PDB entry 4OSK | X-ray diffraction, 2.40 A resolution | chains A and I of the 3 polymer chains in the assembly

# Chain A
Protein: Hax3
From: Xanthomonas campestris pv. armoraciae
UniProtKB: Q3ZD72 (Q3ZD72_XANCA); residues 231-720 here = UniProt positions 231-720
Sequence (499 residues; row label = number of the first residue in the row):
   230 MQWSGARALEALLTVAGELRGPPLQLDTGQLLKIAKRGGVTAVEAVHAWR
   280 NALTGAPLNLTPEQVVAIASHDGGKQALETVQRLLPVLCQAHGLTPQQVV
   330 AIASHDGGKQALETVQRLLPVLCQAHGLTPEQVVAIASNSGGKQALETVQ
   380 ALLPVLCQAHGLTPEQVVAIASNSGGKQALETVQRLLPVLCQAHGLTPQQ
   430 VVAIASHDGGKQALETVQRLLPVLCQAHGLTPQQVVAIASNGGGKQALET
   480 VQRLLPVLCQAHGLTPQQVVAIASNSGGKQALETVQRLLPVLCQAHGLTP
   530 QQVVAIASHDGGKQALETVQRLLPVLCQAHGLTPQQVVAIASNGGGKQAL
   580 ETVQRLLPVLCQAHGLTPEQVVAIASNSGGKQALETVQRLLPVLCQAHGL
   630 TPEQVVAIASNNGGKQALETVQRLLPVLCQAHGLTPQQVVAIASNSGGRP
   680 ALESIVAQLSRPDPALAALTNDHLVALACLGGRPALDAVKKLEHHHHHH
Disordered / not traced: 230-232, 723-728
Sequence notes: expression tag (230, 721-728); engineered mutation His300 (Asn in Q3ZD72), Asp301 (Ile in Q3ZD72), Ser369 (Ile in Q3ZD72), Asn402 (His in Q3ZD72), Ser403 (Asp in Q3ZD72), Asn470 (His in Q3ZD72), Gly471 (Asp in Q3ZD72), His538 (Asn in Q3ZD72), Asp539 (Ser in Q3ZD72), Gly573 (Ser in Q3ZD72), Asn606 (His in Q3ZD72), Ser607 (Asp in Q3ZD72), Asn641 (Ile in Q3ZD72), Ser675 (Gly in Q3ZD72)

# Chain I
Molecule: 17-nt DNA strand
Sequence (17 nucleotides; row label = number of the first residue in the row):
     1 TGTCCAACTACTAGACT

# Interface between chain A and chain I
Pairs across the interface - 81 pairs, chain A then chain I:
  Val269(A) - DG2(I)  phosphate contact
  Thr270(A) - DG2(I)  hydrogen bond to the phosphate
  Asp301(A) - DT3(I)  base contact
  Asp301(A) - DC4(I)  hydrogen bond to the base
  Gly302(A) - DT3(I)  phosphate contact
  Gly302(A) - DC4(I)  phosphate contact
  Gln305(A) - DT3(I)  hydrogen bond to the phosphate
  Gln305(A) - DC4(I)  phosphate contact
  Asp335(A) - DC5(I)  hydrogen bond to the base
  Asp335(A) - DA6(I)  base contact
  Gly336(A) - DC4(I)  phosphate contact
  Lys338(A) - DC4(I)  phosphate contact
  Gln339(A) - DC4(I)  hydrogen bond to the phosphate
  Gln339(A) - DC5(I)  phosphate contact
  Ser369(A) - DC5(I)  base contact
  Ser369(A) - DA6(I)  hydrogen bond to the base
  Gly370(A) - DC5(I)  sugar contact
  Gly370(A) - DA6(I)  phosphate contact
  Lys372(A) - DC5(I)  phosphate contact
  Gln373(A) - DC5(I)  hydrogen bond to the phosphate
  Gln373(A) - DA6(I)  phosphate contact
  Ser403(A) - DA6(I)  base contact
  Ser403(A) - DA7(I)  hydrogen bond to the base
  Gly404(A) - DA6(I)  sugar contact
  Gly404(A) - DA7(I)  phosphate contact
  Lys406(A) - DA6(I)  phosphate contact
  Gln407(A) - DA6(I)  hydrogen bond to the phosphate
  Gln407(A) - DA7(I)  phosphate contact
  Asp437(A) - DC8(I)  hydrogen bond to the base
  Gly438(A) - DA7(I)  phosphate contact
  Gly438(A) - DC8(I)  phosphate contact
  Lys440(A) - DA7(I)  phosphate contact
  Gln441(A) - DA7(I)  hydrogen bond to the phosphate
  Gln441(A) - DC8(I)  phosphate contact
  Gly471(A) - DT9(I)  base contact
  Gly472(A) - DC8(I)  phosphate contact
  Gly472(A) - DT9(I)  phosphate contact
  Gln475(A) - DC8(I)  hydrogen bond to the phosphate
  Gln475(A) - DT9(I)  phosphate contact
  Ser505(A) - DT9(I)  base contact
  Ser505(A) - DA10(I)  hydrogen bond to the base
  Gly506(A) - DT9(I)  phosphate contact
  Gly506(A) - DA10(I)  phosphate contact
  Gln509(A) - DT9(I)  hydrogen bond to the phosphate
  Gln509(A) - DA10(I)  phosphate contact
  Asp539(A) - DC11(I)  hydrogen bond to the base
  Gly540(A) - DA10(I)  phosphate contact
  Gly540(A) - DC11(I)  phosphate contact
  Lys542(A) - DA10(I)  phosphate contact
  Gln543(A) - DA10(I)  hydrogen bond to the phosphate
  Gln543(A) - DC11(I)  phosphate contact
  Gly573(A) - DT12(I)  base contact
  Gly574(A) - DC11(I)  phosphate contact
  Gly574(A) - DT12(I)  base contact
  Lys576(A) - DC11(I)  salt bridge to the phosphate
  Gln577(A) - DC11(I)  hydrogen bond to the phosphate
  Gln577(A) - DT12(I)  phosphate contact
  Ser607(A) - DT12(I)  base contact
  Ser607(A) - DA13(I)  hydrogen bond to the base
  Gly608(A) - DT12(I)  phosphate contact
  Gly608(A) - DA13(I)  phosphate contact
  Lys610(A) - DT12(I)  phosphate contact
  Gln611(A) - DT12(I)  hydrogen bond to the phosphate
  Gln611(A) - DA13(I)  phosphate contact
  Asn641(A) - DG14(I)  hydrogen bond to the base
  Asn641(A) - DA15(I)  base contact
  Gly642(A) - DA13(I)  phosphate contact
  Gly642(A) - DG14(I)  phosphate contact
  Lys644(A) - DA13(I)  phosphate contact
  Gln645(A) - DA13(I)  hydrogen bond to the phosphate
  Gln645(A) - DG14(I)  phosphate contact
  Ser675(A) - DG14(I)  base contact
  Ser675(A) - DA15(I)  hydrogen bond to the base
  Gly676(A) - DG14(I)  sugar contact
  Gly676(A) - DA15(I)  phosphate contact
  Arg678(A) - DG14(I)  salt bridge to the phosphate
  Pro679(A) - DG14(I)  phosphate contact
  Arg712(A) - DG14(I)  hydrogen bond to the phosphate
  Arg712(A) - DA15(I)  salt bridge to the phosphate
  Pro713(A) - DA15(I)  phosphate contact
  Pro713(A) - DC16(I)  phosphate contact
Other interface residues (no listed pair), chain A (54 interface residues in all): Gly268, Gly303, Lys304, Lys474, Lys508

# Overview
54 residues of chain A and 15 residues of chain I are in contact, with 23 hydrogen bonds and 3 salt bridges.
Among the polar pairs are Asp301(A)-DC4(I), Asp335(A)-DC5(I) and Ser369(A)-DA6(I).
Chain A is Hax3 (Xanthomonas campestris pv. armoraciae) and chain I is a 17-nt DNA strand; the structure,
Crystal structure of TAL effector reveals the recognition between asparagine and guanine, was determined by
X-ray diffraction (same publication as 4OSH, 4OSI, 4OSJ, 4OSL, 4OSM, 4OSQ and 9 further entries).
